7AE2 - chains A and B; structure by X-ray diffraction, 2.00 A resolution.

Chain A:
Name: HEPN toxin
From: Aphanizomenon flos-aquae 2012/KM1/D3
UniProtKB: A0A0B0QJR1 (A0A0B0QJR1_APHFL); residues 5-147 here correspond to UniProt positions 2-144 (UniProt number = residue number - 3)
Chain sequence (157 residues; numbered 1 to 157; the number before each row is that of its first residue):
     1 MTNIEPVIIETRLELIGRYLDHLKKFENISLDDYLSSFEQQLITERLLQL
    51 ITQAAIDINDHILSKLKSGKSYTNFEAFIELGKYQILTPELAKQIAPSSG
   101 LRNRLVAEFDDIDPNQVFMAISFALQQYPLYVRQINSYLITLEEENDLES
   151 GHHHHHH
Unresolved in the structure: 1-2, 144-157
Differences from the reference sequence: initiating methionine (1); expression tag (2-4, 148-157); engineered mutation Ala107 (His104 in A0A0B0QJR1), Phe109 (Tyr106 in A0A0B0QJR1)

Chain B:
Name: Mnt antitoxin
From: Aphanizomenon flos-aquae 2012/KM1/D3
UniProtKB: A0A0B0QJN8 (A0A0B0QJN8_APHFL); numbering as in UniProt (aligned over 1-150)
Chain sequence (150 residues; each row starts with the number of its first residue):
     1 MQDKIPTIAELRELSLRLLTKIPYLKMLVLFGSRATGNINANSDWDFAVL
    51 YDEEKYNLYIQNNPLAAFVIPGILGEIFKINSDKIDIVELNHCSKLIAHF
   101 VARDGKVLYEEPGDEFDKFQQRVLLSNTEIKKIEKTKLENIENFLQRWGV
Unresolved in the structure: 1-3, 37-42

How chain A and chain B interact:
Residue-residue contacts (30):
  Glu5(A) - Phe100(B)
  Glu5(A) - Arg103(B)  salt bridge
  Val7(A) - Leu96(B)  hydrophobic
  Val7(A) - Phe100(B)  hydrophobic
  Val7(A) - Ile133(B)  hydrophobic
  Val7(A) - Glu134(B)
  Ile8(A) - Phe100(B)  hydrophobic
  Glu10(A) - Glu134(B)
  Glu10(A) - Leu138(B)
  Glu10(A) - Ile141(B)
  Thr11(A) - Leu96(B)
  Thr11(A) - Lys137(B)
  Leu13(A) - Ile141(B)  hydrophobic
  Glu14(A) - Lys137(B)  salt bridge
  Glu14(A) - Asn140(B)  hydrogen bond
  Gly17(A) - Phe144(B)
  Leu20(A) - Phe144(B)  hydrophobic
  Leu20(A) - Trp148(B)
  Asp21(A) - Arg147(B)  salt bridge
  Asp21(A) - Trp148(B)  hydrogen bond
  Lys24(A) - Trp148(B)
  Leu125(A) - Trp148(B)  hydrophobic
  Pro129(A) - Trp148(B)  hydrophobic
  Pro129(A) - Val150(B)
  Val132(A) - Ile141(B)  hydrophobic
  Val132(A) - Leu145(B)  hydrophobic
  Arg133(A) - Leu145(B)
  Arg133(A) - Val150(B)  hydrogen bond (side chain-backbone)
  Asn136(A) - Leu138(B)
  Asn136(A) - Ile141(B)
Other interface residues (no listed pair), chain A (18 interface residues in all): Pro6, Leu130
Other interface residues (no listed pair), chain B (16 interface residues in all): Ile130, Glu142

In short:
Chain A and chain B form an interface of 18 and 16 residues respectively, with 3 hydrogen bonds and 3 salt
bridges. Polar contacts include Glu5(A)-Arg103(B), Glu14(A)-Lys137(B) and Asp21(A)-Arg147(B).
Chain A is HEPN toxin and chain B is Mnt antitoxin, both from Aphanizomenon flos-aquae 2012/KM1/D3; the
structure, Crystal structure of HEPN(H107A-Y109F) toxin in complex with MNT antitoxin, was determined by X-ray
diffraction together with 7AE6, 7AE9 and 7AER from the same study.
